6S8B - chains J and V of the 35 polymer chains in the assembly; structure by electron microscopy, 2.41 A resolution.

== Chain J ==
Protein: Cmr1
Source organism: Sulfolobus islandicus REY15A
Sequence (476 residues; each row starts with the number of its first residue):
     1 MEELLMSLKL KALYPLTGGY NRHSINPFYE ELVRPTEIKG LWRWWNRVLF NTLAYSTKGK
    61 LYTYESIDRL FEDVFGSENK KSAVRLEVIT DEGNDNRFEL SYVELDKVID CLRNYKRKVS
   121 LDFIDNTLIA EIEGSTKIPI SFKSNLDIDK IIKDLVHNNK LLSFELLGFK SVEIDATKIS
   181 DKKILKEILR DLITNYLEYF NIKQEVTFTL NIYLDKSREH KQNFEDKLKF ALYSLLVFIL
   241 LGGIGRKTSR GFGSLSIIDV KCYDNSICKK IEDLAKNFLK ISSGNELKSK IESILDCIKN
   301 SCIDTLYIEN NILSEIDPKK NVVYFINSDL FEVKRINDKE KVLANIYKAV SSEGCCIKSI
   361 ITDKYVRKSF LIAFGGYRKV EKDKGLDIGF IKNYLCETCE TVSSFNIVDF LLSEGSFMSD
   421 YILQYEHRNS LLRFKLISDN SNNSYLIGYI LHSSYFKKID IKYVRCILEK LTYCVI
Not modelled in the structure: 1
Cystine bridges: Cys262-Cys268, Cys356-Cys474, Cys396-Cys399

== Chain V ==
Molecule: crRNA
Source organism: Sulfolobus islandicus REY15A
Sequence (51 nucleotides; row label = number of the first residue in the row):
     1 AUUGAAAGUU CAAAGCUUAG AUACCCUGGA GGGAAACCAG ACUUAACACC A
Not modelled in the structure: 50-51

== Interface between chain J and chain V ==
Pairs across the interface - 64 pairs, chain J then chain V:
  Leu16(J) - G40(V)  phosphate contact
  Thr17(J) - G40(V)  phosphate contact
  Gly18(J) - A39(V)  sugar contact
  Gly18(J) - G40(V)  hydrogen bond to the phosphate
  Gly19(J) - A39(V)  base contact
  Tyr20(J) - A39(V)  base contact
  Arg22(J) - A39(V)  base contact
  Arg22(J) - G40(V)  hydrogen bond to the base
  Arg22(J) - A41(V)  base contact
  Arg34(J) - A39(V)  salt bridge to the phosphate
  Thr36(J) - C38(V)  sugar contact
  Thr36(J) - A39(V)  hydrogen bond to the phosphate
  Glu37(J) - C38(V)  phosphate contact
  Glu37(J) - A39(V)  sugar contact
  Glu37(J) - G40(V)  phosphate contact
  Lys39(J) - C37(V)  salt bridge to the phosphate
  Gly40(J) - C38(V)  sugar contact
  Leu41(J) - C38(V)  base contact
  Arg43(J) - A36(V)  hydrogen bond to the phosphate
  Arg43(J) - C37(V)  salt bridge to the phosphate
  Trp44(J) - C38(V)  base contact
  Phe75(J) - A36(V)  phosphate contact
  Phe75(J) - C37(V)  phosphate contact
  Gly76(J) - A36(V)  sugar contact
  Ser77(J) - A35(V)  hydrogen bond to the sugar
  Ser77(J) - A36(V)  sugar contact
  Glu78(J) - A35(V)  base contact
  Glu78(J) - A36(V)  sugar contact
  Lys80(J) - A35(V)  hydrogen bond to the sugar
  Lys81(J) - A35(V)  phosphate contact
  Lys81(J) - A36(V)  phosphate contact
  Ser82(J) - A35(V)  phosphate contact
  Ser82(J) - A36(V)  hydrogen bond to the phosphate
  Lys160(J) - U43(V)  base contact
  Leu161(J) - U43(V)  phosphate contact
  Phe164(J) - C42(V)  base contact
  Phe164(J) - U43(V)  stacking on the base
  Gly245(J) - G40(V)  sugar contact
  Arg246(J) - G40(V)  salt bridge to the phosphate
  Arg246(J) - A41(V)  phosphate contact
  Lys247(J) - A41(V)  hydrogen bond to the phosphate
  Lys247(J) - C42(V)  phosphate contact
  Thr248(J) - A41(V)  phosphate contact
  Ser249(J) - C42(V)  hydrogen bond to the phosphate
  Arg250(J) - U43(V)  salt bridge to the phosphate
  Tyr347(J) - U43(V)  base contact
  Tyr347(J) - U44(V)  base contact
  Val350(J) - U43(V)  phosphate contact
  Ser351(J) - U44(V)  hydrogen bond to the phosphate
  Ser352(J) - U44(V)  hydrogen bond to the phosphate
  Ser352(J) - A45(V)  phosphate contact
  Lys368(J) - U44(V)  salt bridge to the phosphate
  Lys368(J) - A45(V)  salt bridge to the phosphate
  Gly375(J) - C42(V)  phosphate contact
  Tyr377(J) - C42(V)  hydrogen bond to the sugar
  Arg378(J) - C42(V)  hydrogen bond to the phosphate
  Arg378(J) - U43(V)  salt bridge to the phosphate
  Arg378(J) - U44(V)  salt bridge to the phosphate
  Lys379(J) - U44(V)  sugar contact
  His427(J) - G40(V)  hydrogen bond to the sugar
  His427(J) - A41(V)  hydrogen bond to the sugar
  Arg428(J) - A41(V)  hydrogen bond to the sugar
  Asn429(J) - A41(V)  sugar contact
  Ser430(J) - C42(V)  phosphate contact
Interface residues without a listed pair, chain J (47 interface residues in all): Glu165, Leu371, Gly376, Glu426

== Summary ==
Chain J and chain V form an interface of 47 and 11 residues respectively; the contacts include 16 hydrogen
bonds, 9 salt bridges and 1 aromatic stacking contact. Polar pairs include Arg22(J)-G40(V), Ser77(J)-A35(V)
and Lys80(J)-A35(V).
Chain J is Cmr1 and chain V is crRNA, both from Sulfolobus islandicus REY15A; the structure, Cryo-EM structure
of the Type III-B Cmr-beta bound to cognate target RNA and AMPPnP, state 1, was determined by electron
microscopy, deposited together with 6S6B, 6S8E, 6S91, 6SH8, 6SHB and 6SIC.
